PDB entry 3OOD | X-ray diffraction, 1.89 A resolution | chain A

== Chain A ==
Name: Phosphotriesterase
Organism: Agrobacterium tumefaciens
Notes: EC 3.1.8.1
UniProtKB: Q93LD7 (Q93LD7_RHIRD); residues 33-361 here correspond to UniProt positions 32-360 (UniProt number = residue number - 1)
Sequence (329 residues; each row starts with the number of its first residue):
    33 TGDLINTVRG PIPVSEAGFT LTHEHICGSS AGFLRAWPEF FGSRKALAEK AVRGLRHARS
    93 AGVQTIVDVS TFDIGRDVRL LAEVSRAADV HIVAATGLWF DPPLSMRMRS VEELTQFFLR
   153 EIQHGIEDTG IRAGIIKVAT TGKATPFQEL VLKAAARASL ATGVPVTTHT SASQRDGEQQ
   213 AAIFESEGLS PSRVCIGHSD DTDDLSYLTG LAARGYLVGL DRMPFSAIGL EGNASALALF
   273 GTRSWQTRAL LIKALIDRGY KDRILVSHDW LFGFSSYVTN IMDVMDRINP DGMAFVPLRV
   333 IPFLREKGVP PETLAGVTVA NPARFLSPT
Construct notes: engineered mutation Phe-257 (Tyr256 in Q93LD7)
Modified positions: Lys-169 (lysine nz-carboxylic acid; KCX)
Ion coordination: Co2+ site 1: His-55, His-57, Lys-169, Asp-301 (together with diethyl 4-methoxyphenyl phosphate); Co2+ site 2: Lys-169, His-201, His-230 (together with diethyl 4-methoxyphenyl phosphate)
Residues lining bound ligands:
  - diethyl 4-methoxyphenyl phosphate: His-55, His-57, Gly-60, Val-101, Ile-106, Trp-131, Phe-132, Leu-136, Met-140, Lys-169, His-201, His-230, Arg-254, Phe-257, Leu-271, Asp-301, Leu-303, Phe-306, Ser-308, Tyr-309
  - diethyl 4-methoxyphenyl phosphate (EPL): His-55, His-57, Gly-60, Ile-106, Trp-131, Phe-132, Leu-136, Met-140, Lys-169, His-201, His-230, Arg-254, Phe-257, Leu-271, Asp-301, Leu-303, Phe-306, Ser-308, Tyr-309
From the paper describing this entry:
  - Co2+ coordination: His-55, His-57, Lys-169, His-201, His-230, Asp-301
  - mutagenesis - Y257F: increased binding to paraoxon
  - mutagenesis - R254H, Y257F: decreased catalytic activity
  - specificity-determining residues: Arg-254

== Summary ==
Chain A binds diethyl 4-methoxyphenyl phosphate. His-55, His-57, Lys-169 and Asp-301 coordinate Co2+ site 1.
The Co2+ site 2 is built by Lys-169, His-201 and His-230. From the paper: R254H and Y257F reduce catalytic
activity; Co2+ coordination by His-55, His-57 and Lys-169 among others.
Chain A is Phosphotriesterase (Agrobacterium tumefaciens); the structure, Structure of OpdA Y257F mutant
soaked with diethyl 4-methoxyphenyl phosphate for 20 hours, was determined by X-ray diffraction together with
3OQE from the same study.
